PDB entry 8W8O | X-ray diffraction, 2.51 A resolution | chains D and H of the 9 polymer chains in the assembly

[Chain D]
Protein: DNA-directed RNA polymerase subunit beta'
From: Thermus thermophilus HB8
Notes: EC 2.7.7.6
UniProtKB: Q8RQE8 (RPOC_THET8); residue numbers follow UniProt; this construct covers 1-1524
Amino-acid sequence (1524 residues; numbered 1 to 1524; the number before each row is that of its first residue):
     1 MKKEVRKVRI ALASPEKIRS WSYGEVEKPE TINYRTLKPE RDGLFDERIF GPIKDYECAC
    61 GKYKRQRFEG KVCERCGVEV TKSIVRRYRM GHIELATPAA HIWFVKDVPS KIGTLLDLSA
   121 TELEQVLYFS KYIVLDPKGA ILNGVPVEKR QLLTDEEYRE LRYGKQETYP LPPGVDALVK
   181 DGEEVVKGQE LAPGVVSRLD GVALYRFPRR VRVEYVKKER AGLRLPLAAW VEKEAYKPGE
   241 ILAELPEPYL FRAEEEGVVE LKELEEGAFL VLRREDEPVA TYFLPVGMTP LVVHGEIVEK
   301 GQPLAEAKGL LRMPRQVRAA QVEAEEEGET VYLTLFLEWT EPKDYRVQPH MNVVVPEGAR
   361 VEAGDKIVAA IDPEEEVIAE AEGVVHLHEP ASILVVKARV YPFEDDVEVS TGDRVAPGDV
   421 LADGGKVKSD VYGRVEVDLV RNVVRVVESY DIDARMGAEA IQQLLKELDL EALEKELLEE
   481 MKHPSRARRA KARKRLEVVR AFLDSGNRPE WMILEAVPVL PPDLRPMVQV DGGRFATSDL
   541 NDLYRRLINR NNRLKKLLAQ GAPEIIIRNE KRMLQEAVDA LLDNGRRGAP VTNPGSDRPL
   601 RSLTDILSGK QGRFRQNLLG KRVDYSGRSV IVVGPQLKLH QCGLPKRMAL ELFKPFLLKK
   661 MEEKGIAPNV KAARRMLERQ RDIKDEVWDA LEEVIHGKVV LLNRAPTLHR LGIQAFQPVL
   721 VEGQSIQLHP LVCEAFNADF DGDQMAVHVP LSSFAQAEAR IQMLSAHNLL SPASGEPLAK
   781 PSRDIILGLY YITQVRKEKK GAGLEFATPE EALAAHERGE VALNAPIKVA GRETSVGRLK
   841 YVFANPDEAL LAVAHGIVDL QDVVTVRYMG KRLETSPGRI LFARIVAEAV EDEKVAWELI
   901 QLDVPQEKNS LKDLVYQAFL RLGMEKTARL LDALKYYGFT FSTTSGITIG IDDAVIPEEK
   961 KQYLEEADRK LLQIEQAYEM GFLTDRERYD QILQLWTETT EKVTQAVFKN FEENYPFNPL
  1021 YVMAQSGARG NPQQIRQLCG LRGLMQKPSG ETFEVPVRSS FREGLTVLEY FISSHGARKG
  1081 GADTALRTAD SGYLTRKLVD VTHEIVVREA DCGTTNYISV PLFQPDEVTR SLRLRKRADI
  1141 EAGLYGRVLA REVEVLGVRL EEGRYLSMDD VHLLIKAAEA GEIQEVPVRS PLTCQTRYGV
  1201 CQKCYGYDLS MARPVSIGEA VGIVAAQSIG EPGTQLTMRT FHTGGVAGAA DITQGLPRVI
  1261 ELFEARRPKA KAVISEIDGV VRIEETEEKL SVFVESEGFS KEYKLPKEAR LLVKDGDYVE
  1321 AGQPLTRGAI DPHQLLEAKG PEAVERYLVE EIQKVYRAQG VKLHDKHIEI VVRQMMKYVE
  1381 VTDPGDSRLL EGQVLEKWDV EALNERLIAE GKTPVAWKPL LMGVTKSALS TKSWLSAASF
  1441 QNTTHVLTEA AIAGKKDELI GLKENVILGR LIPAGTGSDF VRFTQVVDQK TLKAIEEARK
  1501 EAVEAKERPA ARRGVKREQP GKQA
Disordered / not traced: 1-2, 143-144, 1127, 1238-1253, 1503-1524
Bound ions: Zn2+ site 1: Cys58, Cys60, Cys73, Cys76; Mg2+ site 1: Asp739, Asp741, Asp743 (shared with 1 residue of chain I); Mg2+ site 2 near Lys840 (its only coordinating residue here); Mg2+ site 3: Trp897, Ile900; Zn2+ site 2: Cys1112, Cys1194, Cys1201, Cys1204

[Chain H]
Molecule: 27-nt DNA strand
Sequence (27 nucleotides; row label = number of the first residue in the row):
     1 TATAATGGGA GCTGTCACGG ATGCAGG
Disordered / not traced: 25-27

[How chain D and chain H interact]
Pairs across the interface (6):
  Val108(D) with DG20(H), sugar contact
  Pro109(D) with DG20(H), sugar contact; DA21(H), phosphate contact
  Arg1266(D) with DA17(H), phosphate contact; DC18(H), salt bridge to the phosphate
  Lys1426(D) with DG19(H), phosphate contact
Also at the interface, not in a pair above, chain D (7 interface residues in all): Ala120, Thr121, Glu1264
Also at the interface, not in a pair above, chain H (6 interface residues in all): DT22

[In short]
7 residues of chain D and 6 residues of chain H are in contact; the contacts include 1 salt bridge. Its one
salt-bridged contact is Arg1266(D)-DC18(H). The Zn2+ site 1 is built by Cys58(D), Cys60(D), Cys73(D) and
Cys76(D).
Chain D is DNA-directed RNA polymerase subunit beta' (Thermus thermophilus HB8) and chain H is a 27-nt DNA
strand; the structure, Thermus thermophilus initiation complex in the half-translocated state, was determined
by X-ray diffraction (same publication as 8W8N and 8W8P).
